PDB entry 8FTD | electron microscopy, 2.76 A resolution | chains L and Q of the 10 polymer chains in the assembly

# Chain L
Molecule: RNA polymerase sigma factor RpoD
Source organism: Escherichia coli
Reference sequence: Q0P6L9 (Q0P6L9_ECOLX); numbering as in UniProt; present here: 1-235, 241-613
Sequence (608 residues; row label = number of the first residue in the row; note: 5 numbers in that range are skipped by the numbering (no residue carries them; nothing is unmodelled there)):
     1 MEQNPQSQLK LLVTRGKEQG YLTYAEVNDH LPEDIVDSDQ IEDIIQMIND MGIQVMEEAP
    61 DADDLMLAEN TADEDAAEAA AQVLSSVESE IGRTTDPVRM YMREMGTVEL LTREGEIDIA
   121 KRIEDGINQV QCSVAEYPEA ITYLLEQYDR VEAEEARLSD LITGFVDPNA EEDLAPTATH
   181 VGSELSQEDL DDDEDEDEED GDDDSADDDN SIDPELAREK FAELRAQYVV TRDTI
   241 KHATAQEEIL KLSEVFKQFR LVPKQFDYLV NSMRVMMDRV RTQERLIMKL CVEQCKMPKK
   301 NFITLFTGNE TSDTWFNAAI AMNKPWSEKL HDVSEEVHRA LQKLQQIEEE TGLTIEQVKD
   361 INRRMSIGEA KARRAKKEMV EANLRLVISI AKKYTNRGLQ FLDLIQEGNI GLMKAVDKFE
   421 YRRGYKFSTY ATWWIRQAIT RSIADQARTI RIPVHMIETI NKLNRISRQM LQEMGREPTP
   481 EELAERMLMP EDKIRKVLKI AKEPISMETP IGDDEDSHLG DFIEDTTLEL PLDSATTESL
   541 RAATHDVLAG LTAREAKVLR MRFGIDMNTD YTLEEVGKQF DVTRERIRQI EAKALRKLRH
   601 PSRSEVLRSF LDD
Not modelled in the structure: 1-89, 167-213, 241-242
Residues lining bound ligands:
  - chapso (1N7), molecule 1: Ile-505, Pro-510, Ile-511, Gly-512, Leu-519
  - chapso (1N7), molecule 2: Ile-511, Leu-519, Phe-522

# Chain Q
Molecule: Transcription Unit ssrA Promoter Template DNA
Source organism: Escherichia coli
Sequence (85 nucleotides; each row starts with the number of its first residue; note: 1 number in that range is skipped by the numbering (no residue carries it; nothing is unmodelled there)):
    15 GAATCCAGAA TCAGCCCCAA TGTGTAA
    43 AGGTAAGTAT ACCAGATTTA TGAGCGCCAT GACCAGCCTC AATGGCGTTA TCGTTAAA
Not modelled in the structure: 15-19, 43-51, 86-100

# Chain L / chain Q interface
Residue-residue contacts (14; chain L residue first):
  Arg-157(L) / DG57(Q)  salt bridge to the phosphate
  Arg-397(L) / DT52(Q)  salt bridge to the phosphate
  Thr-440(L) / DT52(Q)  base contact
  Arg-465(L) / DA53(Q)  salt bridge to the phosphate
  Arg-562(L) / DA71(Q)  salt bridge to the phosphate
  Thr-572(L) / DC70(Q)  sugar contact
  Thr-572(L) / DA71(Q)  phosphate contact
  Leu-573(L) / DA71(Q)  phosphate contact
  Arg-584(L) / DA71(Q)  base contact
  Glu-585(L) / DG73(Q)  base contact
  Glu-585(L) / DA74(Q)  hydrogen bond to the base
  Glu-585(L) / DC75(Q)  base contact
  Arg-588(L) / DG73(Q)  hydrogen bond to the base
  Gln-589(L) / DC75(Q)  base contact
Other interface residues (no listed pair), chain L (14 interface residues in all): Gln-437, Arg-441, Glu-458
Other interface residues (no listed pair), chain Q (11 interface residues in all): DC54, DT72, DC76

# Overview
14 residues of chain L face 11 of chain Q across their interface; the contacts include 2 hydrogen bonds and 4
salt bridges. Polar pairs include Glu-585(L)/DA74(Q), Arg-588(L)/DG73(Q) and Arg-157(L)/DG57(Q). Chain L binds
chapso.
Here chain L is RNA polymerase sigma factor RpoD and chain Q is Transcription Unit ssrA Promoter Template DNA,
both from Escherichia coli. Entry 8FTD (Structure of Escherichia coli CedA in complex with transcription
initiation complex) was determined by electron microscopy.
